Entry 1FBX (X-ray diffraction, 2.80 A resolution); this record covers chains C and D of the 5 polymer chains in the assembly.

[Chain C (and D)]
Molecule: GTP cyclohydrolase I
From: Escherichia coli
Notes: EC 3.5.4.16; chain D of this document is another copy of the same molecule, construct and numbering; everything in this record applies to it too
UniProtKB: P0A6T5 (GCH1_ECOLI); residues 1-221 here correspond to UniProt positions 2-222 (UniProt number = residue number + 1)
Chain sequence (221 residues; row label = number of the first residue in the row):
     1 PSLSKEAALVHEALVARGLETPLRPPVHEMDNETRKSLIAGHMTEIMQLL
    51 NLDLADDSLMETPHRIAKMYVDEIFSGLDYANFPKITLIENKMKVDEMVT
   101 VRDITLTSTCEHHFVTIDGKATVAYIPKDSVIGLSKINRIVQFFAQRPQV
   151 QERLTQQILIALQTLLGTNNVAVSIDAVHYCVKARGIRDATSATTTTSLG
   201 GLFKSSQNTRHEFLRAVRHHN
Ion coordination: Zn2+: Cys110, His113, Cys181
Reported in the primary citation:
  - catalytic residues: His112, His179 (proposed by the authors, not directly observed)

[Interface between chain C and chain D]
Residue-residue contacts (45):
  Arg17(C) - Lys94(D)
  Gly18(C) - Lys92(D)
  Leu19(C) - Met93(D)  hydrophobic
  Glu152(C) - Val95(D)
  Glu152(C) - Val131(D)
  Arg153(C) - Met93(D)
  Gln156(C) - Met93(D)  hydrogen bond (side chain-backbone)
  Gln156(C) - Lys94(D)  hydrogen bond (side chain-backbone)
  Asp176(C) - Arg102(D)  salt bridge
  His179(C) - Leu134(D)
  Gly186(C) - Arg139(D)
  Ile187(C) - Arg139(D)
  Asp189(C) - Ile104(D)
  Asp189(C) - Thr105(D)  hydrogen bond (side chain-backbone)
  Asp189(C) - Asn138(D)
  Thr191(C) - Asp103(D)  hydrogen bond (side chain-backbone)
  Thr191(C) - Thr105(D)  hydrogen bond
  Thr191(C) - Lys120(D)
  Ser192(C) - Arg102(D)
  Ser192(C) - Asp103(D)  hydrogen bond (backbone-backbone)
  Ser192(C) - Ile104(D)
  Ser192(C) - Asn138(D)  hydrogen bond
  Ala193(C) - Thr100(D)
  Ala193(C) - Val101(D)
  Ala193(C) - Arg102(D)  hydrogen bond (backbone-backbone)
  Thr194(C) - Thr100(D)
  Thr194(C) - Leu134(D)
  Thr195(C) - Val99(D)
  Thr195(C) - Thr100(D)  hydrogen bond (backbone-backbone)
  Thr195(C) - Arg102(D)
  Thr197(C) - Glu97(D)
  Leu199(C) - Glu97(D)
  Lys204(C) - Asp96(D)  salt bridge
  Lys204(C) - Glu97(D)  salt bridge
  Gln207(C) - Asn208(D)  hydrogen bond
  Arg210(C) - Glu97(D)  salt bridge
  Arg210(C) - Glu212(D)  salt bridge
  His211(C) - Asn208(D)  hydrogen bond
  His211(C) - Glu212(D)  salt bridge
  His211(C) - Arg215(D)  hydrogen bond
  Leu214(C) - Glu212(D)
  Leu214(C) - Arg215(D)
  Arg218(C) - Arg102(D)
  Arg218(C) - His219(D)  hydrogen bond
  Arg218(C) - Asn221(D)  hydrogen bond (side chain-backbone)
Interface residues without a listed pair, chain C (26 interface residues in all): Val182, Thr196
Interface residues without a listed pair, chain D (25 interface residues in all): Met98, Ser135

[Overview]
The interface between chain C and chain D involves 26 residues on one side and 25 on the other, with 14
hydrogen bonds and 6 salt bridges. Polar pairs include Asp176(C)-Arg102(D), Lys204(C)-Asp96(D) and
Lys204(C)-Glu97(D). The Zn2+ site is built by Cys110(C), His113(C) and Cys181(C). From the paper: catalytic
residues His112(C) and His179(C).
Chain C and chain D are both GTP cyclohydrolase I (Escherichia coli); the structure, Crystal structure of
zinc-containing e.coli GTP cyclohydrolase I, was determined by X-ray diffraction, deposited together with
1FB1.
